6IU0 - chains A and B; structure by X-ray diffraction, 2.38 A resolution.

# Chain A (and B)
Molecule: Peroxiredoxin
Organism: Thermococcus kodakarensis KOD1
Notes: EC 1.11.1.15; chain B of this document is another copy of the same molecule, construct and numbering; everything in this record applies to it too
Reference sequence: Q5JF30 (TDXH_THEKO); residues 1-216 here = UniProt positions 1-216
Sequence (216 residues; numbered 1 to 216; the number before each row is that of its first residue):
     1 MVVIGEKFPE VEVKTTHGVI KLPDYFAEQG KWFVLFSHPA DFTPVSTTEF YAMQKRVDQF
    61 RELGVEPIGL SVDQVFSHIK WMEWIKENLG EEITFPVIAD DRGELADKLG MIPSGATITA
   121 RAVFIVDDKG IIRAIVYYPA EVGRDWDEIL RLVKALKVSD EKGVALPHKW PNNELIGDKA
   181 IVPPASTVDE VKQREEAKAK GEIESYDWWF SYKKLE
Disordered / not traced: 216
Construct notes: engineered mutation S46 (Cys in Q5JF30), S205 (Cys in Q5JF30), S211 (Cys in Q5JF30)

# How chain A and chain B interact
Pairs across the interface (125; chain A residue first):
  M1(A) - M1(B)  hydrophobic
  M1(A) - V2(B)
  M1(A) - V3(B)  hydrophobic
  V2(A) - M1(B)
  V3(A) - I112(B)
  V3(A) - S114(B)
  I4(A) - P113(B)
  I4(A) - S114(B)  hydrogen bond (backbone-backbone)
  I4(A) - Y137(B)
  G5(A) - S114(B)
  E6(A) - S114(B)
  F42(A) - W209(B)
  T43(A) - W209(B)
  P44(A) - I181(B)  hydrophobic
  P44(A) - P184(B)
  P44(A) - W209(B)
  P44(A) - F210(B)  hydrophobic
  V45(A) - A165(B)  hydrophobic
  V45(A) - L166(B)
  V45(A) - I181(B)
  T47(A) - W209(B)
  T48(A) - P167(B)
  T48(A) - H168(B)  hydrogen bond (side chain-backbone)
  T48(A) - N173(B)
  T48(A) - F210(B)
  E49(A) - H168(B)
  Y51(A) - E174(B)
  Y51(A) - L175(B)  hydrophobic
  A52(A) - H168(B)
  A52(A) - E174(B)
  R56(A) - H168(B)
  R56(A) - K169(B)
  R56(A) - E174(B)  salt bridge
  W81(A) - W209(B)
  W84(A) - D207(B)  hydrogen bond
  W84(A) - W209(B)
  L89(A) - Y206(B)  hydrophobic
  G110(A) - V3(B)
  I112(A) - V3(B)
  P113(A) - I4(B)
  S114(A) - I4(B)  hydrogen bond (backbone-backbone)
  S114(A) - G5(B)
  S114(A) - E6(B)
  R133(A) - P139(B)
  R133(A) - E141(B)  salt bridge
  A134(A) - Y137(B)
  I135(A) - V136(B)
  I135(A) - Y137(B)  hydrogen bond (backbone-backbone)
  V136(A) - I135(B)
  Y137(A) - I4(B)  hydrophobic
  Y137(A) - A134(B)
  Y137(A) - I135(B)  hydrogen bond (backbone-backbone)
  Y138(A) - I4(B)
  Y138(A) - E148(B)  hydrogen bond
  Y138(A) - L152(B)
  P139(A) - I4(B)
  P139(A) - R133(B)
  P139(A) - A134(B)
  P139(A) - L156(B)  hydrophobic
  E141(A) - R133(B)  salt bridge
  E141(A) - L156(B)
  E141(A) - S159(B)
  E141(A) - A165(B)
  E141(A) - L166(B)  hydrogen bond (backbone-backbone)
  V142(A) - L152(B)  hydrophobic
  V142(A) - A155(B)  hydrophobic
  V142(A) - L156(B)  hydrophobic
  G143(A) - R151(B)  hydrogen bond (backbone-side chain)
  G143(A) - L166(B)  hydrogen bond (backbone-backbone)
  R144(A) - R151(B)
  R144(A) - H168(B)  hydrogen bond (backbone-side chain)
  R144(A) - K169(B)  hydrogen bond (backbone-backbone)
  D145(A) - E148(B)
  D145(A) - R151(B)
  D145(A) - H168(B)
  D145(A) - K169(B)  salt bridge
  W146(A) - H168(B)  hydrogen bond (backbone-side chain)
  D147(A) - K169(B)  salt bridge
  E148(A) - Y138(B)  hydrogen bond
  E148(A) - D145(B)
  R151(A) - G143(B)  hydrogen bond (side chain-backbone)
  R151(A) - R144(B)
  R151(A) - D145(B)
  L152(A) - Y138(B)
  A155(A) - V142(B)  hydrophobic
  L156(A) - V142(B)  hydrophobic
  S159(A) - E141(B)
  A165(A) - V45(B)  hydrophobic
  A165(A) - E141(B)
  L166(A) - V45(B)
  L166(A) - E141(B)  hydrogen bond (backbone-backbone)
  L166(A) - G143(B)  hydrogen bond (backbone-backbone)
  P167(A) - T48(B)
  H168(A) - T48(B)  hydrogen bond (backbone-side chain)
  H168(A) - E49(B)
  H168(A) - A52(B)
  H168(A) - R56(B)
  H168(A) - R144(B)
  H168(A) - D145(B)
  H168(A) - W146(B)  hydrogen bond (side chain-backbone)
  K169(A) - R56(B)
  K169(A) - R144(B)  hydrogen bond (backbone-backbone)
  K169(A) - D145(B)  salt bridge
  K169(A) - D147(B)  salt bridge
  N173(A) - T48(B)
  E174(A) - Y51(B)
  E174(A) - A52(B)
  E174(A) - R56(B)  salt bridge
  L175(A) - Y51(B)
  I181(A) - P44(B)  hydrophobic
  I181(A) - V45(B)
  P184(A) - P44(B)
  Y206(A) - W84(B)  hydrophobic
  Y206(A) - L89(B)  hydrophobic
  D207(A) - W84(B)  hydrogen bond
  W209(A) - F42(B)
  W209(A) - T43(B)
  W209(A) - P44(B)
  W209(A) - T47(B)
  W209(A) - W81(B)
  W209(A) - W84(B)
  F210(A) - P44(B)  hydrophobic
  F210(A) - T47(B)
  F210(A) - T48(B)
  F210(A) - W84(B)  hydrophobic
Interface residues without a listed pair, chain A (59 interface residues in all): V164, V182
Interface residues without a listed pair, chain B (59 interface residues in all): G110, V164, V182

# Summary
Chain A and chain B each contribute 59 residues to their interface; the contacts include 21 hydrogen bonds and
8 salt bridges. Polar pairs include R56(A)-E174(B), R133(A)-E141(B) and D145(A)-K169(B).
Both chains are Peroxiredoxin (Thermococcus kodakarensis KOD1). Entry 6IU0 (Peroxiredoxin from Thermococcus
kodakaraensis (0Cys mutant)) was determined by X-ray diffraction (same publication as 6ITZ and 6IU1).
